7JY7 - chains C and T of the 12 polymer chains in the assembly; structure by electron microscopy, 2.90 A resolution.

[Chain C]
Name: Protein RecA
From: Escherichia coli
UniProtKB: A0A376NU07 (A0A376NU07_ECOLX); residues 0-333 here correspond to UniProt positions 1-334 (UniProt number = residue number + 1)
Amino-acid sequence (334 residues; row label = number of the first residue in the row; numbering starts at 0):
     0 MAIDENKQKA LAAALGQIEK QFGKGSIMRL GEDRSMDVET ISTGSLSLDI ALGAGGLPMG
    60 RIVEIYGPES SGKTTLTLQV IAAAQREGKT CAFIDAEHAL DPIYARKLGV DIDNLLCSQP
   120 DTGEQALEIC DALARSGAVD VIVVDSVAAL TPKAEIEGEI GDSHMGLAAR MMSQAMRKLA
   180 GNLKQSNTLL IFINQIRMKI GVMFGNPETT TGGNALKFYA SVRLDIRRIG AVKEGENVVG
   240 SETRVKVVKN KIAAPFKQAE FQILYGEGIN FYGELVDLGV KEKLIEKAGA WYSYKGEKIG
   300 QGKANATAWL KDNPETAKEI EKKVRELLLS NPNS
Unresolved in the structure: 0
Metal / ion sites: Mg2+: Thr-73 (together with ATP-gamma-S)
Ligand contacts:
  - ATP-gamma-S (AGS; phosphothiophosphoric acid-adenylate ester), molecule 1: Pro-67, Glu-68, Ser-69, Ser-70, Gly-71, Lys-72, Thr-73, Thr-74, Glu-96, Asp-100, Tyr-103, Ser-240, Tyr-264
  - ATP-gamma-S (AGS), molecule 2: Phe-217, Lys-248, Asn-249, Lys-250, Ile-251, Ala-252, Ala-253, Pro-254
Reported in the primary citation:
  - binding site for the 48-nt DNA strand: Arg-226
  - mutagenesis - K286N, K302N: decreased binding to dsDNA (citing earlier work)

[Chain T]
Molecule: 48-nt DNA strand
Sequence (48 nucleotides; numbered 1 to 48; the number before each row is that of its first residue):
     1 GTACTTGCTT AATTGAATGC GTGGGCGACG TAGGCTGACT CGACACCG

[How chain C and chain T interact]
Pairs across the interface (7):
  Met-164(C) / DG24(T)  base contact
  Met-164(C) / DG25(T)  hydrogen bond to the base
  Arg-169(C) / DG25(T)  base contact
  Ile-199(C) / DT22(T)  base contact
  Gly-200(C) / DG21(T)  base contact
  Phe-203(C) / DA17(T)  stacking on the base
  Phe-203(C) / DT18(T)  base contact
Interface residues without a listed pair, chain C (7 interface residues in all): Ser-162, Met-202

[Overview]
7 residues of chain C and 6 residues of chain T are in contact, with 1 hydrogen bond and 1 aromatic stacking
contact. Its one hydrogen-bonded contact is Met-164(C)/DG25(T). Chain C binds ATP-gamma-S. The paper reports a
binding site for the 48-nt DNA strand at Arg-226(C); K286N and K302N of chain C reduce binding to dsDNA.
Here chain C is Protein RecA (Escherichia coli) and chain T is a 48-nt DNA strand. Entry 7JY7 (Structure of a
12 base pair RecA-D loop complex) was determined by electron microscopy together with 7JY6, 7JY8 and 7JY9 from
the same study.
